Entry 8DBU (electron microscopy, 3.40 A resolution); this record covers chains A and D of the 22 polymer chains in the assembly.

== Chain A ==
Molecule: ATP synthase subunit alpha
From: Escherichia coli
Notes: EC 7.1.2.2
UniProt: A0A7U9G3U3 (A0A7U9G3U3_ECOLX); residues 1-513 here = UniProt positions 1-513
Sequence (513 residues; numbered 1 to 513; the number before each row is that of its first residue):
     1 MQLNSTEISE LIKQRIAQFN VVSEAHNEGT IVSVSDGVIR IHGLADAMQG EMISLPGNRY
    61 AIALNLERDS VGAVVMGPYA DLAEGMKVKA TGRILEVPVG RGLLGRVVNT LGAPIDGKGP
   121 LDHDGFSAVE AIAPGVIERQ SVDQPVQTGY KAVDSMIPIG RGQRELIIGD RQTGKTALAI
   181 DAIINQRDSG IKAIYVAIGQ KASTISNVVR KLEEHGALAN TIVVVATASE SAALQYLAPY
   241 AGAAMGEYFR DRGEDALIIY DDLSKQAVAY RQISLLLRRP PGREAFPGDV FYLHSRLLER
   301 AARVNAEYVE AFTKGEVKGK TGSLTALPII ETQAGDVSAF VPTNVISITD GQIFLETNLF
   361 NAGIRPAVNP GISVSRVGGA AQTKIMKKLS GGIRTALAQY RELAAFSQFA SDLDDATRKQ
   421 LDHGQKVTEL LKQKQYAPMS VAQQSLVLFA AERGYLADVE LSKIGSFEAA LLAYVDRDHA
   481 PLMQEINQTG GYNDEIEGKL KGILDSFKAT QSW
Unresolved in the structure: 1-3, 512-513
Construct notes: conflict Ala47 (Cys in A0A7U9G3U3), Ala90 (Cys in A0A7U9G3U3), Ala193 (Cys in A0A7U9G3U3), Ala243 (Cys in A0A7U9G3U3)
Metal / ion sites: Mg2+: Thr176 (together with ATP)
Small-molecule neighbours:
  - ATP (adenosine-5'-triphosphate), molecule 1: Tyr150, Asp170, Arg171, Gln172, Thr173, Gly174, Lys175, Thr176, Ala177, Gln200, Glu331, Phe360, Arg365, Pro366, Gln433, Lys434, Gln435
  - ATP, molecule 2: Ile346, Ser347, Val374, Arg376

== Chain D ==
Molecule: ATP synthase subunit beta
From: Escherichia coli
Notes: EC 7.1.2.2
UniProt: A0A192CEZ8 (A0A192CEZ8_ECOLX); residues 0-459 here correspond to UniProt positions 1-460 (UniProt number = residue number + 1)
Sequence (460 residues; each row starts with the number of its first residue; numbering starts at 0):
     0 MATGKIVQVI GAVVDVEFPQ DAVPRVYDAL EVQNGNERLV LEVQQQLGGG IVRTIAMGSS
    60 DGLRRGLDVK DLEHPIEVPV GKATLGRIMN VLGEPVDMKG EIGEEERWAI HRAAPSYEEL
   120 SNSQELLETG IKVIDLMAPF AKGGKVGLFG GAGVGKTVNM MELIRNIAIE HSGYSVFAGV
   180 GERTREGNDF YHEMTDSNVI DKVSLVYGQM NEPPGNRLRV ALTGLTMAEK FRDEGRDVLL
   240 FVDNIYRYTL AGTEVSALLG RMPSAVGYQP TLAEEMGVLQ ERITSTKTGS ITSVQAVYVP
   300 ADDLTDPSPA TTFAHLDATV VLSRQIASLG IYPAVDPLDS TSRQLDPLVV GQEHYDTARG
   360 VQSILQRYQE LKDIIAILGM DELSEEDKLV VARARKIQRF LSQPFFVAEV FTGSPGKYVS
   420 LKDTIRGFKG IMEGEYDHLP EQAFYMVGSI EEAVEKAKKL
Unresolved in the structure: 0-1
Construct notes: conflict Ala137 (Cys138 in A0A192CEZ8)
Metal / ion sites: Mg2+: Thr156 (together with ATP)
Small-molecule neighbours:
  - ATP (adenosine-5'-triphosphate), molecule 1: Gly150, Ala151, Gly152, Val153, Gly154, Lys155, Thr156, Val157, Glu181, Arg182, Glu185, Tyr297, Tyr331, Phe404, Ala407, Phe410, Thr411
  - ATP, molecule 2: Ser341, Arg342, Leu344, Tyr354, Arg358

== How chain A and chain D interact ==
Residue-residue contacts (73; chain A residue first):
  Leu44(A) - Arg64(D)  hydrogen bond (backbone-side chain)
  Ala45(A) - Arg64(D)
  Asp46(A) - Arg63(D)  salt bridge
  Ala47(A) - Arg63(D)
  Met48(A) - Gly61(D)
  Met48(A) - Leu62(D)
  Gln49(A) - Gly10(D)
  Gln49(A) - Ser59(D)
  Gln49(A) - Asp60(D)
  Gln49(A) - Gly61(D)  hydrogen bond (backbone-backbone)
  Gln49(A) - Leu62(D)  hydrogen bond (backbone-backbone)
  Asn65(A) - Val8(D)
  Asn65(A) - Ile9(D)
  Leu66(A) - Gln7(D)
  Leu66(A) - Val8(D)  hydrogen bond (backbone-backbone)
  Leu66(A) - Ile9(D)
  Leu66(A) - Leu62(D)
  Leu66(A) - Arg64(D)
  Glu67(A) - Gln7(D)
  Glu67(A) - Ile9(D)
  Glu67(A) - Arg64(D)  hydrogen bond (backbone-side chain)
  Arg68(A) - Val6(D)
  Arg68(A) - Gln7(D)
  Arg68(A) - Glu16(D)  salt bridge
  Ser70(A) - Arg64(D)  hydrogen bond (backbone-side chain)
  Val71(A) - Arg64(D)
  Ile94(A) - Gly61(D)
  Ile132(A) - Asn210(D)
  Ala133(A) - Asn210(D)
  Gly135(A) - Thr183(D)
  Val136(A) - Thr183(D)
  Val136(A) - Gly186(D)
  Val136(A) - Asn187(D)  hydrogen bond (backbone-side chain)
  Ile137(A) - Val95(D)
  Ile137(A) - Tyr190(D)  hydrophobic
  Arg139(A) - Asn187(D)  hydrogen bond (backbone-side chain)
  Arg164(A) - Arg182(D)
  Pro280(A) - Ala256(D)
  Gly282(A) - Val265(D)
  Arg283(A) - Val265(D)
  Arg283(A) - Asp302(D)  salt bridge
  Arg283(A) - Asp305(D)  salt bridge
  Gly288(A) - Glu253(D)
  Phe291(A) - Met209(D)  hydrophobic
  Phe291(A) - Arg246(D)
  Phe291(A) - Leu249(D)  hydrophobic
  Tyr292(A) - Glu211(D)
  Tyr292(A) - Pro212(D)
  Tyr292(A) - Arg216(D)
  Tyr292(A) - Glu253(D)
  Ser295(A) - Met209(D)
  Glu299(A) - Arg182(D)
  Glu299(A) - Thr183(D)  hydrogen bond
  Glu299(A) - Met209(D)
  Glu299(A) - Asn210(D)
  Ser338(A) - Ala300(D)  hydrogen bond (side chain-backbone)
  Ser338(A) - Asp301(D)  hydrogen bond
  Thr343(A) - Ala151(D)
  Thr343(A) - Tyr297(D)  hydrogen bond (backbone-side chain)
  Thr343(A) - Ala300(D)
  Asn344(A) - Tyr297(D)
  Ile346(A) - Ala151(D)  hydrophobic
  Ile346(A) - Arg182(D)  hydrogen bond (backbone-side chain)
  Ser347(A) - Ala151(D)
  Ser347(A) - Arg182(D)  hydrogen bond (backbone-side chain)
  Ser347(A) - Arg246(D)  hydrogen bond
  Ser347(A) - Tyr297(D)
  Ile348(A) - Arg182(D)  hydrogen bond (backbone-side chain)
  Thr349(A) - Arg182(D)  hydrogen bond (backbone-side chain)
  Asp350(A) - Arg182(D)  salt bridge
  Asp350(A) - Arg184(D)  salt bridge
  Arg376(A) - Arg182(D)
  Arg376(A) - Phe410(D)
Also at the interface, not in a pair above, chain A (50 interface residues in all): Gly43, Leu64, Glu130, Pro134, Ser141, Pro281, Asp289, Val337, Ser375, Gly378, Gln399, Glu402, Leu413
Also at the interface, not in a pair above, chain D (52 interface residues in all): Ile50, Ser58, Ile87, Asp96, Met97, Gly152, Glu181, Asp188, Tyr206, Pro213, Pro262, Gly266, Arg323, Leu328, Tyr444, Leu459

== Overview ==
50 residues of chain A face 52 of chain D across their interface, with 17 hydrogen bonds and 6 salt bridges.
Polar pairs include Asp46(A)-Arg63(D), Arg68(A)-Glu16(D) and Arg283(A)-Asp302(D). One ATP molecule is bound
between chain A and chain D. Bound to chain A: ATP.
Here chain A is ATP synthase subunit alpha and chain D is ATP synthase subunit beta, both from Escherichia
coli. Entry 8DBU (E. coli ATP synthase imaged in 10mM MgATP State2 "down" Fo classified) was determined by
electron microscopy (same publication as 8DBP, 8DBQ, 8DBR, 8DBS, 8DBT, 8DBV and 8DBW).
